7BQT - chains E and F of the 12 polymer chains in the assembly; structure by electron microscopy, 4.80 A resolution (low resolution: residue-level contacts below are approximate; hydrogen-bond / salt-bridge calls are withheld).

# Chain E (and F)
Molecule: Portal protein
From: Epstein-Barr virus (strain B95-8)
Notes: chain F of this document is another copy of the same molecule, construct and numbering; everything in this record applies to it too
Reference sequence: P03213 (PORTL_EBVB9); residues 1-613 here = UniProt positions 1-613
Chain sequence (613 residues; each row starts with the number of its first residue):
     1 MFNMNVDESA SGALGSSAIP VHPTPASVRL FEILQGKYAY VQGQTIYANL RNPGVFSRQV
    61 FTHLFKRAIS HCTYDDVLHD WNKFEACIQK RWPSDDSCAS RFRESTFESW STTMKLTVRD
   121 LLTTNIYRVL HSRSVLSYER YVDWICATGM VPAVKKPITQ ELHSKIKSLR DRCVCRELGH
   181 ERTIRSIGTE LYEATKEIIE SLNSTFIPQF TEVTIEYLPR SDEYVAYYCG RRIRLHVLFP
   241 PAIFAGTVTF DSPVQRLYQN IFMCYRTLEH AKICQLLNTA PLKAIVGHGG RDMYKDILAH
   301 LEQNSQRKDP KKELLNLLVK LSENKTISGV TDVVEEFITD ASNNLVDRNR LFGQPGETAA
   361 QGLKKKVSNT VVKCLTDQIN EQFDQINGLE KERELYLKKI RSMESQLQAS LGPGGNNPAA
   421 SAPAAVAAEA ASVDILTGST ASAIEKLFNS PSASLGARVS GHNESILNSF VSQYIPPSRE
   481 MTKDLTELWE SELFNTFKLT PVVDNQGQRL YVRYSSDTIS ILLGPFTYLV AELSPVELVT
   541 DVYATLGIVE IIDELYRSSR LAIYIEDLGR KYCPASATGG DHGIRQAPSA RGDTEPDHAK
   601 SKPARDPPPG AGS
Disordered / not traced: 1-17, 93-95, 288-433, 572-613

# How chain E and chain F interact
Residue-residue contacts (127; chain E residue first):
  Lys66(E) - Arg119(F)
  Arg67(E) - Val174(F)
  Asp75(E) - Arg91(F)
  Val237(E) - Arg133(F)
  Phe239(E) - Glu139(F)
  Pro240(E) - Arg140(F)
  Pro240(E) - Gln209(F)
  Pro241(E) - Gln209(F)
  Ala242(E) - Gln209(F)
  Ala242(E) - Phe210(F)
  Ala242(E) - Thr211(F)
  Ile243(E) - Thr211(F)
  Phe244(E) - Thr211(F)
  Asp251(E) - Gln35(F)
  Asp251(E) - Glu139(F)
  Arg256(E) - Tyr40(F)
  Leu257(E) - Tyr40(F)
  Gln259(E) - Gly36(F)
  Gln259(E) - Lys37(F)
  Gln259(E) - Tyr38(F)
  Gln259(E) - Ala39(F)
  Asn260(E) - Tyr40(F)
  Met263(E) - Leu268(F)
  Tyr265(E) - Leu436(F)
  Glu269(E) - Leu436(F)
  His270(E) - Gln275(F)
  His270(E) - Leu276(F)
  His270(E) - Thr279(F)
  Lys272(E) - Ile435(F)
  Lys272(E) - Leu436(F)
  Ile273(E) - Ile435(F)
  Ile273(E) - Leu447(F)
  Cys274(E) - Thr279(F)
  Leu276(E) - Thr440(F)
  Leu276(E) - Ile444(F)
  Leu277(E) - Thr279(F)
  Leu277(E) - Pro281(F)
  Leu277(E) - Leu447(F)
  Leu277(E) - Phe448(F)
  Leu277(E) - Ser452(F)
  Leu277(E) - Ala453(F)
  Thr279(E) - Ile444(F)
  Ala284(E) - Leu282(F)
  Ile285(E) - Leu282(F)
  Ser452(E) - Ile444(F)
  Leu455(E) - Phe448(F)
  Ala457(E) - Leu282(F)
  Arg458(E) - Ser454(F)
  Glu464(E) - Val286(F)
  Glu464(E) - Gly287(F)
  Glu464(E) - His462(F)
  Ser465(E) - Ile285(F)
  Ser465(E) - Val286(F)
  Ser465(E) - Gly287(F)
  Ile466(E) - Ile285(F)
  Ile466(E) - Val286(F)
  Leu467(E) - Ile285(F)
  Leu467(E) - Gly287(F)
  Asn468(E) - Lys283(F)
  Asn468(E) - Ala284(F)
  Asn468(E) - Ile285(F)
  Asn468(E) - Ser469(F)
  Ser469(E) - Lys283(F)
  Phe470(E) - Leu282(F)
  Phe470(E) - Lys283(F)
  Phe470(E) - Ser469(F)
  Phe470(E) - Phe470(F)
  Phe470(E) - Val471(F)
  Val471(E) - Pro281(F)
  Ser472(E) - Ala280(F)
  Ser472(E) - Pro281(F)
  Ser472(E) - Gln473(F)
  Tyr474(E) - Gln275(F)
  Tyr474(E) - Asn278(F)
  Tyr474(E) - Ile475(F)
  Pro476(E) - Gln275(F)
  Pro477(E) - Gln275(F)
  Glu480(E) - Arg479(F)
  Glu487(E) - Gln42(F)
  Leu488(E) - Val41(F)
  Leu488(E) - Gln42(F)
  Leu488(E) - Thr45(F)
  Ser491(E) - Gln42(F)
  Ser491(E) - Thr45(F)
  Ser491(E) - Arg509(F)
  Glu492(E) - Tyr40(F)
  Glu492(E) - Thr45(F)
  Asn495(E) - Thr45(F)
  Asn495(E) - Ile46(F)
  Asn495(E) - Asn49(F)
  Thr496(E) - Ala48(F)
  Lys498(E) - Asn49(F)
  Lys498(E) - Asn52(F)
  Thr500(E) - Tyr511(F)
  Ser516(E) - Arg58(F)
  Asp517(E) - Pro53(F)
  Asp517(E) - Gly54(F)
  Asp517(E) - Arg58(F)
  Asp517(E) - Ile548(F)
  Ser520(E) - His131(F)
  Ser520(E) - Ile548(F)
  Ile521(E) - Asn52(F)
  Ile521(E) - Pro53(F)
  Gly524(E) - His131(F)
  Pro525(E) - His131(F)
  Tyr528(E) - Tyr127(F)
  Tyr528(E) - His131(F)
  Leu529(E) - His131(F)
  Ser534(E) - Arg170(F)
  Glu537(E) - Thr123(F)
  Glu537(E) - Thr124(F)
  Glu537(E) - Tyr127(F)
  Leu538(E) - Tyr127(F)
  Thr540(E) - Val549(F)
  Thr540(E) - Glu550(F)
  Tyr543(E) - Arg119(F)
  Ser558(E) - Leu116(F)
  Ser559(E) - Leu116(F)
  Arg560(E) - Leu116(F)
  Arg560(E) - Glu177(F)
  Ile563(E) - Ser109(F)
  Asp567(E) - Thr106(F)
  Asp567(E) - Ser109(F)
  Arg570(E) - Cys98(F)
  Arg570(E) - Phe102(F)
  Arg570(E) - Ser105(F)
  Lys571(E) - Phe102(F)
Interface residues without a listed pair, chain E (87 interface residues in all): Tyr74, Leu78, Asn82, Leu238, Thr249, Phe250, Gln255, Lys283, Gln473, Met481, Asp484, Leu499, Pro501, Pro535, Asp541
Interface residues without a listed pair, chain F (86 interface residues in all): Val28, Arg51, Val55, Ile88, Trp92, Thr112, Thr113, Arg128, Ser478, Thr482, Leu510, Val512, Thr545, Leu546, Gly547

# Summary
Chain E and chain F form an interface of 87 and 86 residues respectively.
Chain E and chain F are both Portal protein (Epstein-Barr virus (strain B95-8)); the structure, Epstein-Barr
virus, C12 portal dodecamer, was determined by electron microscopy (same publication as 7BQX, 7BR7, 7BR8 and
7BSI).
